8IV8 - chains L and G of the 5 polymer chains in the assembly; structure by electron microscopy, 3.92 A resolution.

Chain L:
Protein: light chain of 3E2
From: Mus musculus
Chain sequence (104 residues; each row starts with the number of its first residue):
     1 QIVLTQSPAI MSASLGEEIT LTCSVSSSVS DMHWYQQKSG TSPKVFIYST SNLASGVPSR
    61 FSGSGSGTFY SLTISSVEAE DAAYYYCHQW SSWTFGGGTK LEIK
Disulfide bonds: Cys-23/Cys-87

Chain G:
Protein: Spike protein S1
From: Severe acute respiratory syndrome coronavirus 2
Reference sequence: P0DTC2 (SPIKE_SARS2); residue numbers follow UniProt; this construct covers 324-527
Chain sequence (204 residues; row label = number of the first residue in the row):
   324 ESIVRFPNIT NLCPFGEVFN ATRFASVYAW NRKRISNCVA DYSVLYNSAS FSTFKCYGVS
   384 PTKLNDLCFT NVYADSFVIR GDEVRQIAPG QTGKIADYNY KLPDDFTGCV IAWNSNNLDS
   444 KVGGNYNYLY RLFRKSNLKP FERDISTEIY QAGSTPCNGV EGFNCYFPLQ SYGFQPTNGV
   504 GYQPYRVVVL SFELLHAPAT VCGP
Not modelled in the structure: 324-332, 474-488, 527
Disulfide bonds: Cys-336/Cys-361, Cys-379/Cys-432, Cys-391/Cys-525
Covalent attachments: glycan linked to Asn-343
Swiss-Prot annotation at these positions:
  - region: Arg-403 to Asp-405 (Integrin-binding motif), Asn-448 to Phe-456 (Immunodominant HLA epitope recognized by the CD8+)
  - glycosylation: Ser-325 (O-linked (HexNAc...) serine), Asn-331 (N-linked (GlcNAc...) (complex) asparagine), Asn-343 (N-linked (GlcNAc...) (complex) asparagine)
  - natural variant: Gly-339 (G339D: In strain: Omicron/BA.1, Omicron/BA.2 and 4 more; G339H: In strain: Omicron/BA.2.75, Omicron/XBB.1.5 and 1 more), Arg-346 (R346K: In strain: Mu/B.1.621; R346T: In strain: Omicron/BQ.1.1, Omicron/XBB.1.5 and 1 more), Leu-368 (L368I: In strain: Omicron/XBB.1.5, Omicron/EG.5.1), Ser-371 (S371F: In strain: Omicron/BA.2, Omicron/BA.2.12.1 and 6 more; S371L: In strain: Omicron/BA.1), Ser-373 (S373P: In strain: Omicron/BA.1, Omicron/BA.2 and 7 more), Ser-375 (S375F: In strain: Omicron/BA.1, Omicron/BA.2 and 7 more), Thr-376 (T376A: In strain: Omicron/BA.2, Omicron/BA.2.12.1 and 5 more), Asp-405 (D405N: In strain: Omicron/BA.2, Omicron/BA.2.12.1 and 6 more), Arg-408 (R408S: In strain: Omicron/BA.2, Omicron/BA.2.12.1 and 6 more), Lys-417 (K417N: In strain: Beta/B.1.351, Omicron/BA.1 and 8 more; K417T: In strain: Gamma/P.1), Asn-440 (N440K: In strain: Omicron/BA.1, Omicron/BA.2 and 7 more), Lys-444 (K444T: In strain: Omicron/BQ.1.1), 16 further natural variant entries in UniProt
  - mutagenesis: Asn-331 (N331Q: Reduced viral infectivity), Asn-343 (N343Q: Reduced viral infectivity), Leu-452 (L452R: Increased resistance to neutralizing antibodies. Decreases HLA binding to NF9 epitope. Increased binding affinity to human ACE2), Tyr-453 (Y453F: Decreased HLA binding to NF9 epitope. Increased binding affinity to human ACE2), Ala-475 (A475V: Increased resistance to neutralizing antibodies), Val-483 (V483A: Increased resistance to neutralizing antibodies), Glu-484 (E484D: Increased replication in human TMEM106B overexpressing cells), Phe-490 (F490L: Increased resistance to neutralizing antibodies and human covalescent sera neutralization), Gln-493 (Q493N: Reduced host ACE2-binding affinity in vitro; Q493Y: Reduced host ACE2-binding affinity in vitro), Asn-501 (N501T: Reduced host ACE2-binding affinity in vitro; N501Y: Increased binding affinity to human ACE2), His-519 (H519P: Increased resistance to human covalescent sera neutralization)

Chain L / chain G interface:
Pairs across the interface (16; chain L residue first):
  Gln-1(L) / Asn-501(G)
  Ile-2(L) / Tyr-505(G)  hydrophobic
  Ser-27(L) / Tyr-505(G)  hydrogen bond
  Ser-28(L) / Tyr-505(G)
  Ser-30(L) / Asp-405(G)  hydrogen bond (backbone-side chain)
  Ser-30(L) / Arg-408(G)  hydrogen bond
  Gln-89(L) / Asp-405(G)  hydrogen bond
  Trp-90(L) / Gly-404(G)
  Trp-90(L) / Asp-405(G)
  Trp-90(L) / Val-503(G)
  Trp-90(L) / Tyr-508(G)
  Ser-91(L) / Gly-504(G)
  Ser-91(L) / Tyr-505(G)
  Trp-93(L) / Asn-501(G)
  Trp-93(L) / Gly-502(G)
  Trp-93(L) / Val-503(G)  hydrophobic
Other interface residues (no listed pair), chain L (11 interface residues in all): Val-29, Asp-31
Other interface residues (no listed pair), chain G (11 interface residues in all): Gln-498, Gln-506
The authors on this interface:
  - epitope / paratope residues, chain G: Gly-404(G), Asp-405(G), Arg-408(G), Gln-498(G), Asn-501(G), Gly-502(G), Val-503(G), Gly-504(G), Tyr-505(G), Tyr-508(G)

Summary:
Chain L and chain G each contribute 11 residues to their interface, with 4 hydrogen bonds. Polar contacts
include Ser-27(L)/Tyr-505(G), Ser-30(L)/Asp-405(G) and Ser-30(L)/Arg-408(G). UniProt lists 11 mutagenesis
sites on chain G. The paper reports epitope/paratope residues Gly-404(G), Asp-405(G) and Arg-408(G) among
others.
Here chain L is light chain of 3E2 (Mus musculus) and chain G is Spike protein S1 (Severe acute respiratory
syndrome coronavirus 2). Entry 8IV8 (Cryo-EM structure of SARS-CoV-2 spike protein in complex with double nAbs
3E2 and 1C4 (local refinement)) was determined by electron microscopy, deposited together with 8IV4 and 8IV5.
